PDB entry 1T8O | X-ray diffraction, 1.70 A resolution | chains A and B

[Chain A]
Protein: Chymotrypsin A
From: Bos taurus
Notes: EC 3.4.21.1; engineered mutation(s): K50W, M87L
Reference sequence: P00766 (CTRA_BOVIN); residue numbers follow UniProt; this construct covers 1-245
Amino-acid sequence (245 residues; row label = number of the first residue in the row):
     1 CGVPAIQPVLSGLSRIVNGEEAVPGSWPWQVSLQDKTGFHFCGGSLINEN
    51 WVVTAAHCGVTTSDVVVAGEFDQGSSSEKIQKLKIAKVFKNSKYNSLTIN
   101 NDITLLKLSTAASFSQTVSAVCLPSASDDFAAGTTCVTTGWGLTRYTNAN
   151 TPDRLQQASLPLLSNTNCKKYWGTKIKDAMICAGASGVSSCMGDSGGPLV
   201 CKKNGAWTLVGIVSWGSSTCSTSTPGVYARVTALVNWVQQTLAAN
Not modelled in the structure: 12-15, 147-148
Swiss-Prot annotation at these positions:
  - active site (Charge relay system): His57, Asp102, Ser195
Disulfides: Cys1-Cys122, Cys42-Cys58, Cys136-Cys201, Cys168-Cys182, Cys191-Cys220

[Chain B]
Protein: Pancreatic trypsin inhibitor
From: Bos taurus
Reference sequence: P00974 (BPT1_BOVIN); residues 1-58 here correspond to UniProt positions 36-93 (UniProt number = residue number + 35)
Amino-acid sequence (58 residues; numbered 1 to 58; the number before each row is that of its first residue):
     1 RPDFCLEPPYTGPCWARIIRYFYNAKAGLCQTFVYGGCRAKRNNFKSAED
    51 CLRTCGGA
Construct notes: engineered mutation Trp15 (Lys50 in P00974), Leu52 (Met87 in P00974)
Disulfides: Cys5-Cys55, Cys14-Cys38, Cys30-Cys51

[How chain A and chain B interact]
Contacting residue pairs - 45 pairs, chain A then chain B:
  Phe39(A) with Arg17(B); Ile19(B), hydrophobic
  His40(A) with Arg17(B), hydrogen bond (backbone-side chain)
  Phe41(A) with Ala16(B); Arg17(B), hydrogen bond (backbone-backbone)
  Cys42(A) with Ala16(B), hydrophobic
  His57(A) with Cys14(B); Trp15(B); Ala16(B); Ile18(B); Gly36(B); Gly37(B)
  Cys58(A) with Ile18(B)
  Leu97(A) with Arg39(B), hydrogen bond (backbone-side chain)
  Ile99(A) with Cys14(B), hydrophobic; Cys38(B), hydrophobic
  Asn150(A) with Arg17(B), hydrogen bond
  Thr151(A) with Arg17(B)
  Ser190(A) with Trp15(B)
  Cys191(A) with Trp15(B)
  Met192(A) with Thr11(B); Gly12(B); Cys14(B); Trp15(B); Ala16(B); Arg17(B); Val34(B), hydrophobic
  Gly193(A) with Trp15(B), hydrogen bond (backbone-backbone); Ala16(B); Arg17(B)
  Asp194(A) with Trp15(B), hydrogen bond (backbone-backbone)
  Ser195(A) with Trp15(B), hydrogen bond (side chain-backbone); Ala16(B), hydrogen bond (side chain-backbone)
  Val213(A) with Trp15(B), hydrophobic
  Ser214(A) with Cys14(B); Trp15(B), hydrogen bond (backbone-backbone)
  Trp215(A) with Pro13(B); Cys14(B), hydrophobic; Trp15(B)
  Gly216(A) with Pro13(B), hydrogen bond (backbone-backbone); Trp15(B)
  Ser217(A) with Trp15(B), hydrogen bond (backbone-side chain)
  Ser218(A) with Pro13(B)
  Cys220(A) with Trp15(B)
  Gly226(A) with Trp15(B)
Interface residues without a listed pair, chain A (27 interface residues in all): Tyr94, Ser189, Val227

[Overview]
27 residues of chain A face 14 of chain B across their interface; the contacts include 11 hydrogen bonds.
Polar contacts include His40(A)-Arg17(B), Leu97(A)-Arg39(B) and Asn150(A)-Arg17(B). Curated annotation
(UniProt) lists 3 active-site residues on chain A.
Here chain A is Chymotrypsin A and chain B is Pancreatic trypsin inhibitor, both from Bos taurus. Entry 1T8O
(Crystal structure of the P1 trp bpti mutant- bovine chymotrypsin complex) was determined by X-ray
diffraction, deposited together with 1T7C, 1T8L, 1T8M and 1T8N.
